PDB entry 6AND | X-ray diffraction, 1.75 A resolution | chains K and L of the 3 polymer chains in the assembly

# Chain K
Name: Anti-kappa VHH domain
From: Lama glama
Notes: antibody fragment or engineered binder
Chain sequence (121 residues; each row starts with the number of its first residue; a row labelled like 82A-82C holds insertion residues (82A, then the next letters in order); X marks 121 residues of unknown identity (built as UNK)):
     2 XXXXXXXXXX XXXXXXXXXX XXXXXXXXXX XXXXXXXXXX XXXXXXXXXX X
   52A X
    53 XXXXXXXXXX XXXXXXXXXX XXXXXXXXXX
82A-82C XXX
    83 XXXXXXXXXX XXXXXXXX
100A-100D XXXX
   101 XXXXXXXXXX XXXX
Not modelled in the structure: 114

# Chain L
Name: Pinatuzumab Fab light chain
From: Homo sapiens
Notes: antibody fragment or engineered binder
Chain sequence (219 residues; each row starts with the number of its first residue; note: 1 number in that range is skipped by the numbering (no residue carries it; nothing is unmodelled there); a row labelled like 30A-30F holds insertion residues (30A, then the next letters in order)):
     1 DIQMTQSPSS LSASVGDRVT ITCRSSQSIV
30A-30F HSVGNT
    32 FLEWYQQKPG KAPKLLIYKV SNRFSGVPSR FSGSGSGTDF TLTISSLQPE DFATYYCFQG
    92 SQFPYTFGQG TKVEIKRTVA APSVFIFPPS DEQLKSGTAS VVCLLNNFYP REAKVQWKVD
   152 NALQSGNSQE SVTEQDSKDS TYSLSSTLTL SKADYEKHKV YACEVTHQGL SSPVTKSFNR
   212 GEC
Not modelled in the structure: 30A-30F, 214
Disulfide bonds: Cys-23/Cys-88, Cys-134/Cys-194

# Interface between chain K and chain L
Chain L residues in contact with chain K, 11 residues: Lys-107, Thr-109, Val-110, Glu-143, Ala-144, Lys-145, Thr-197, His-198, Gln-199, Gly-200, Ser-202

# Summary
No residue of chain K is in contact with chain L.
Here chain K is Anti-kappa VHH domain (Lama glama) and chain L is Pinatuzumab Fab light chain (Homo sapiens).
Entry 6AND (Pinatuzumab Fab in complex with anti-Kappa VHH domain) was determined by X-ray diffraction
together with 6ANA from the same study.
